PDB entry 8VGW | electron microscopy, 3.90 A resolution | chains K and L of the 12 polymer chains in the assembly

== Chain K ==
Name: VRC01 Fab Heavy Chain
Source organism: Homo sapiens
Notes: antibody fragment or engineered binder
Sequence (121 residues; each row starts with the number of its first residue; a row labelled like 82A-82C holds insertion residues (82A, then the next letters in order)):
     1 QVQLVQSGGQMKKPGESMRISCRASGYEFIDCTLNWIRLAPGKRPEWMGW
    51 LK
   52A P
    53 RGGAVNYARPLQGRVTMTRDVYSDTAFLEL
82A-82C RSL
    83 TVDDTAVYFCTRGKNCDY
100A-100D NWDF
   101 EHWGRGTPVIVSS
Disulfides: Cys-22/Cys-92, Cys-32/Cys-98

== Chain L ==
Name: VRC01 Fab Light Chain
Source organism: Homo sapiens
Notes: antibody fragment or engineered binder
Sequence (101 residues; row label = number of the first residue in the row; note: 6 numbers in that range are skipped by the numbering (no residue carries them; nothing is unmodelled there)):
     1 EIVLTQSPGTLSLSPGETAIISCRTSQYGS
    33 LAWYQQRPGQAPRLVIYSGSTRAAGIPDRFSGSRWGPDYNLTISNLESGD
    83 FGVYYCQQY
    96 EFFGQGTKVQVD
Disulfides: Cys-23/Cys-88

== Interface between chain K and chain L ==
Contacting residue pairs - 27 pairs, chain K then chain L:
  Leu-39(K) with Gln-38(L); Tyr-87(L), hydrophobic
  Arg-44(K) with Leu-4(L), hydrogen bond (side chain-backbone); Phe-98(L), hydrogen bond (side chain-backbone); Gly-99(L); Gln-100(L)
  Pro-45(K) with Tyr-87(L), hydrophobic; Phe-98(L); Gly-99(L)
  Trp-47(K) with Glu-96(L)
  Arg-61(K) with Glu-96(L), hydrogen bond (side chain-backbone)
  Phe-91(K) with Ala-43(L), hydrophobic; Pro-44(L)
  Tyr-100(K) with Ser-30(L), hydrogen bond; Tyr-91(L)
  Trp-100B(K) with Gln-89(L), hydrogen bond (backbone-side chain); Tyr-91(L); Glu-96(L)
  Asp-100C(K) with Ala-34(L); Tyr-36(L); Tyr-49(L)
  Phe-100D(K) with Tyr-36(L), hydrogen bond (backbone-side chain); Gln-89(L); Phe-98(L), hydrophobic
  Trp-103(K) with Tyr-36(L), hydrophobic; Pro-44(L)
  Gly-104(K) with Ala-43(L)
Interface residues without a listed pair, chain K (16 interface residues in all): Ile-37, Lys-96, Glu-101, Arg-105
Interface residues without a listed pair, chain L (20 interface residues in all): Val-3, Gln-42, Leu-46, Ser-50, Phe-97

== In short ==
Chain K and chain L form an interface of 16 and 20 residues respectively, with 6 hydrogen bonds. Polar
contacts include Arg-44(K)/Leu-4(L), Arg-44(K)/Phe-98(L) and Arg-61(K)/Glu-96(L).
Here chain K is VRC01 Fab Heavy Chain and chain L is VRC01 Fab Light Chain, both from Homo sapiens. Entry 8VGW
(VRC01 Fab bound to the HIV-1 CH848 DE3 SOSIP) was determined by electron microscopy (same publication as
8VGV, 8VH2 and 8VH3).
